PDB entry 8ZOL | electron microscopy, 2.55 A resolution | chains A and G of the 9 polymer chains in the assembly

# Chain A
Molecule: 61-nt RNA strand
Sequence (61 nucleotides; row label = number of the first residue in the row; numbers below 1 keep their minus sign (G-7 is residue -7)):
    -7 GUGAACCGGAUUGCCGUCAGGAAAUUAGGUGCGCUUAGCAGUAUUCCCCA
    43 CGCAUGUGGGG
Unresolved in the structure: 46, 53

# Chain G
Molecule: CRISPR system Cascade subunit CasC
Source organism: Candidatus Cloacimonetes bacterium ADurb.Bin088
UniProt: A0A1V6F8B5 (A0A1V6F8B5_9BACT); numbering as in UniProt (aligned over 1-378)
Chain sequence (378 residues; row label = number of the first residue in the row):
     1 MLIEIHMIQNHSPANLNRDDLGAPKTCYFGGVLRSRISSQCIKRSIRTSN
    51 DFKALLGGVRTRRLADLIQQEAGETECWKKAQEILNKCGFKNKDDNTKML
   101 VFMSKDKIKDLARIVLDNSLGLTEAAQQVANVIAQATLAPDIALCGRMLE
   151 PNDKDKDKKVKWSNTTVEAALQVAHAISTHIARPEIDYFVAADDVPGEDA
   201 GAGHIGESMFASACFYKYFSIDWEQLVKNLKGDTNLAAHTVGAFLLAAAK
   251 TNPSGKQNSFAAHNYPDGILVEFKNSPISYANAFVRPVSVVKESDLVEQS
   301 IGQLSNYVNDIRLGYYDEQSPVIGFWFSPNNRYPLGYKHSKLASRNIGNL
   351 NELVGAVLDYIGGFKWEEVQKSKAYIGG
Unresolved in the structure: 55-137, 149-165, 196-203, 367-378

# How chain A and chain G interact
Pairs across the interface (34):
  G-7(A) - Glu168(G)  base contact
  G-7(A) - Gln225(G)  base contact
  A-3(A) - Met148(G)  base contact
  C-2(A) - Lys43(G)  salt bridge to the phosphate
  C-2(A) - Arg47(G)  hydrogen bond to the phosphate
  C-2(A) - Gly146(G)  sugar contact
  C-2(A) - Arg147(G)  sugar contact
  C-2(A) - Met148(G)  base contact
  C-1(A) - Gln40(G)  sugar contact
  C-1(A) - Lys43(G)  salt bridge to the phosphate
  C-1(A) - Arg47(G)  salt bridge to the phosphate
  G0(A) - Gln40(G)  sugar contact
  G0(A) - Cys41(G)  hydrogen bond to the sugar
  G0(A) - Arg44(G)  salt bridge to the phosphate
  G1(A) - Asn17(G)  hydrogen bond to the phosphate
  G1(A) - Arg18(G)  hydrogen bond to the sugar
  G1(A) - Asp19(G)  hydrogen bond to the sugar
  G1(A) - Gln40(G)  hydrogen bond to the phosphate
  A2(A) - Leu16(G)  phosphate contact
  A2(A) - Asn17(G)  phosphate contact
  A2(A) - Arg18(G)  base contact
  U3(A) - Arg18(G)  salt bridge to the phosphate
  U3(A) - Gly255(G)  phosphate contact
  U3(A) - Lys256(G)  salt bridge to the phosphate
  U4(A) - Lys256(G)  salt bridge to the phosphate
  U4(A) - Asn258(G)  phosphate contact
  G5(A) - Phe189(G)  sugar contact
  G5(A) - Val190(G)  hydrogen bond to the sugar
  C6(A) - Val190(G)  sugar contact
  C6(A) - Ala191(G)  base contact
  C6(A) - Ala192(G)  base contact
  C7(A) - Phe189(G)  phosphate contact
  C7(A) - Val190(G)  hydrogen bond to the phosphate
  C7(A) - Ile205(G)  base contact
Also at the interface, not in a pair above, chain G (24 interface residues in all): Lys25, Tyr188

# Overview
Chain A and chain G form an interface of 12 and 24 residues respectively, with 8 hydrogen bonds and 7 salt
bridges. Polar contacts include G0(A)-Cys41(G), G1(A)-Arg18(G) and G1(A)-Asp19(G).
Here chain A is a 61-nt RNA strand and chain G is CRISPR system Cascade subunit CasC (Candidatus Cloacimonetes
bacterium ADurb.Bin088). Entry 8ZOL (Cryo-EM strcuture of Cas5-HNH Cascade,Conf3) was determined by electron
microscopy, deposited together with 8ZM3, 8ZP9, 9JXS and 8ZP7.
